PDB entry 6NBY | electron microscopy, 3.10 A resolution | chains H and K of the 18 polymer chains in the assembly

# Chain H
Name: NAD(P)H-quinone oxidoreductase subunit H
Source organism: Thermosynechococcus elongatus BP-1
Notes: EC 1.6.5.-
UniProt: Q8DJD9 (NDHH_THEEB); numbering as in UniProt (aligned over 1-394)
Chain sequence (394 residues; each row starts with the number of its first residue):
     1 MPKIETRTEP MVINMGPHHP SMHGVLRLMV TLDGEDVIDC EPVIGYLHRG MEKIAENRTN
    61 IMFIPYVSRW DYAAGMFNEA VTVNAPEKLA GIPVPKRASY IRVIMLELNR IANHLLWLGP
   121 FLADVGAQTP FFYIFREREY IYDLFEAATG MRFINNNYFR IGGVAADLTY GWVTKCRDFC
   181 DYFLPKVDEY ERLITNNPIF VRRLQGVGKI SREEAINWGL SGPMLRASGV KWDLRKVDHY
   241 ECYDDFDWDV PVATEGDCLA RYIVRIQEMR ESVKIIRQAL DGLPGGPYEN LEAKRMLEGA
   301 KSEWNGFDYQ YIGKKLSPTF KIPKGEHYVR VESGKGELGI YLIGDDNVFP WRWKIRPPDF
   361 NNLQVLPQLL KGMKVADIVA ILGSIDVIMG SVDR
Unresolved in the structure: 1-2
Cystine bridges: Cys176-Cys180
Ligand contacts: 4Fe-4S cluster (SF4): Arg49, Arg69, Ile154

# Chain K
Name: NAD(P)H-quinone oxidoreductase subunit K
Source organism: Thermosynechococcus elongatus BP-1
Notes: EC 1.6.5.-
UniProt: Q8DKZ4 (NDHK_THEEB); numbering as in UniProt (aligned over 1-237)
Chain sequence (237 residues; numbered 1 to 237; the number before each row is that of its first residue):
     1 MTNTTSPAIL NPIARPEVPQ ELAENIILTS LNDVYDWARL SSLWPLMYGT ACCFIEFAAM
    61 IGSRFDFDRF GLVPRNSPRQ ADLIITSGTI TMKMAPALVR LYEQMPSPKY VIAMGACTIT
   121 GGMFSSDSYS AVRGVDKLIP VDVYLPGCPP RPEAIMDAIV KLRKKIANEH INERGNLAQT
   181 HRLFTAKHKM KPVPPILTGQ YLNAPSRQAP PPALAAAMGI AVPALGEAVS ETTSVAE
Unresolved in the structure: 1-6, 219-237
Ligand contacts: 4Fe-4S cluster (SF4): Ala51, Cys52, Cys53, Gly88, Thr89, Gly115, Ala116, Cys117, Met123, Phe124, Gly147, Cys148, Pro149

# Interface between chain H and chain K
Contacting residue pairs (82; chain H residue first):
  Pro17(H) - Met94(K)
  Pro17(H) - Ala97(K)  hydrophobic
  His18(H) - Leu46(K)
  His18(H) - Met47(K)
  His18(H) - Asn76(K)
  His18(H) - Leu101(K)
  Pro20(H) - Met47(K)
  Pro20(H) - Asn76(K)
  Ser21(H) - Phe54(K)
  Met22(H) - Phe54(K)  hydrophobic
  Met22(H) - Ala58(K)  hydrophobic
  Gly24(H) - Thr50(K)
  Val25(H) - Gly49(K)
  Val25(H) - Thr50(K)
  Val25(H) - Met94(K)  hydrophobic
  Met29(H) - Leu197(K)
  Thr31(H) - Gly199(K)
  Ile38(H) - Leu202(K)
  Ile38(H) - Asn203(K)
  Asp39(H) - Asn203(K)
  Cys40(H) - Tyr201(K)
  Glu41(H) - Leu197(K)
  Glu41(H) - Thr198(K)
  Glu41(H) - Tyr201(K)
  Val43(H) - Lys93(K)
  Ile44(H) - Lys93(K)  hydrogen bond (backbone-side chain)
  Gly45(H) - Thr91(K)
  Gly45(H) - Lys93(K)
  Tyr46(H) - Thr91(K)  hydrogen bond (backbone-side chain)
  Tyr46(H) - Lys93(K)
  Tyr46(H) - Met94(K)
  Leu47(H) - Thr50(K)
  Leu47(H) - Ala51(K)  hydrophobic
  Leu47(H) - Thr89(K)
  Leu47(H) - Thr91(K)
  His48(H) - Thr91(K)
  His48(H) - Tyr129(K)  hydrogen bond
  His48(H) - Ser130(K)  hydrogen bond (backbone-side chain)
  Arg49(H) - Ala51(K)
  Arg49(H) - Thr89(K)
  Arg49(H) - Thr91(K)
  Arg49(H) - Phe124(K)
  Arg49(H) - Ser128(K)  hydrogen bond (backbone-side chain)
  Arg49(H) - Ser130(K)
  Gly50(H) - Tyr129(K)
  Met51(H) - Phe124(K)  hydrophobic
  Lys53(H) - Tyr129(K)
  Ile54(H) - Phe124(K)  hydrophobic
  Ile54(H) - Asp127(K)
  Asn57(H) - Asp127(K)
  Arg58(H) - Ser126(K)
  Arg58(H) - Asp127(K)  salt bridge
  Tyr66(H) - Met123(K)  hydrogen bond (side chain-backbone)
  Tyr66(H) - Phe124(K)  hydrophobic
  Arg69(H) - Cys52(K)
  Arg69(H) - Met123(K)  hydrogen bond
  Arg69(H) - Cys148(K)  hydrogen bond
  Tyr72(H) - Thr50(K)  hydrogen bond (side chain-backbone)
  Tyr72(H) - Cys52(K)  hydrophobic
  Tyr72(H) - Ile55(K)  hydrophobic
  Leu116(H) - Ile55(K)  hydrophobic
  Phe132(H) - Ile61(K)
  Phe132(H) - Gly62(K)
  Phe132(H) - Ser63(K)  hydrogen bond (backbone-side chain)
  Arg136(H) - Arg64(K)
  Arg138(H) - Ile55(K)
  Glu139(H) - Ala59(K)
  Glu139(H) - Arg64(K)  salt bridge
  Glu139(H) - Phe65(K)
  Tyr142(H) - Ile55(K)
  Asp143(H) - Arg64(K)  salt bridge
  Glu146(H) - Arg151(K)  salt bridge
  Arg152(H) - Arg151(K)
  Arg152(H) - Pro152(K)
  Phe153(H) - Cys52(K)
  Phe153(H) - Ile55(K)  hydrophobic
  Ile154(H) - Cys52(K)  hydrophobic
  Ile154(H) - Pro149(K)
  Asn155(H) - Cys148(K)  hydrogen bond (side chain-backbone)
  Pro367(H) - Tyr201(K)  hydrophobic
  Pro367(H) - Leu202(K)
  Lys371(H) - Asn203(K)
Interface residues without a listed pair, chain H (51 interface residues in all): Arg27, Pro42, Glu52, Ala73, Phe135, Met151, Trp218, Gln368
Interface residues without a listed pair, chain K (43 interface residues in all): Glu56, Glu153, Gln200, Arg207

# Summary
51 residues of chain H face 43 of chain K across their interface; the contacts include 11 hydrogen bonds and 4
salt bridges. Among the polar pairs are Arg58(H)-Asp127(K), Glu139(H)-Arg64(K) and Asp143(H)-Arg64(K). 4Fe-4S
cluster is bound between chain H and chain K.
Chain H is NAD(P)H-quinone oxidoreductase subunit H and chain K is NAD(P)H-quinone oxidoreductase subunit K,
both from Thermosynechococcus elongatus BP-1; the structure, T.elongatus NDH (composite model), was determined
by electron microscopy, deposited together with 6NBQ and 6NBX.
